Entry 4S3G (X-ray diffraction, 2.50 A resolution); this record covers chain A.

# Chain A
Name: 1-phosphatidylinositol phosphodiesterase
Organism: Staphylococcus aureus str. Newman
Notes: EC 4.6.1.13; engineered mutation(s): F249X (X=PF5)
UniProt: P45723 (PLC_STAAE); residues 1-302 here correspond to UniProt positions 11-312 (UniProt number = residue number + 10)
Chain sequence (302 residues; row label = number of the first residue in the row):
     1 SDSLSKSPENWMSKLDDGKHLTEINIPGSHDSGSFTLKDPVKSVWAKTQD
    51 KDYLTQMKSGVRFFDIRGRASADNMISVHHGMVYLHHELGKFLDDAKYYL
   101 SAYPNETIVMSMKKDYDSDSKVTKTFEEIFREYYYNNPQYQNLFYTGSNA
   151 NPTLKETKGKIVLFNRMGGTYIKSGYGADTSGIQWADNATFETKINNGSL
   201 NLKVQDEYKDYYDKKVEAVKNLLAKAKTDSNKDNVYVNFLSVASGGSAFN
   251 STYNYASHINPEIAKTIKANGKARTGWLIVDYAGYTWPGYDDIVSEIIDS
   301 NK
Unresolved in the structure: 1
Modified residues: Phe249 (2,3,4,5,6-pentafluoro-l-phenylalanine; PF5)
Small-molecule neighbours: 1,2,3,4,5,6-hexahydroxy-cyclohexane (INS): His30, Arg67, Lys113, Arg166, Trp185, Asp206, Tyr208, Phe239, Ser241
UniProt features mapped onto this chain:
  - active site: His30 (Proton acceptor), His80 (Proton donor)
Reported in the primary citation:
  - mutagenesis - H258F: unchanged binding to SUVs

# In short
Ligands of chain A: 1,2,3,4,5,6-hexahydroxy-cyclohexane. From UniProt: active-site residues His30 and His80.
The paper reports that H258F leaves binding to SUVs unchanged.
Chain A is 1-phosphatidylinositol phosphodiesterase (Staphylococcus aureus str. Newman); the structure,
Structure of the F249X mutant of Phosphatidylinositol-specific phospholipase C from Staphylococcus aureus, was
determined by X-ray diffraction (same publication as 4RV3).
